9OGM - chains E and A of the 17 polymer chains in the assembly; structure by electron microscopy, 3.50 A resolution.

# Chain E
Protein: BG18 Fab light chain
Source organism: Homo sapiens
Notes: antibody fragment or engineered binder
Amino-acid sequence (214 residues; row label = number of the first residue in the row; note: 1 number in that range is skipped by the numbering (no residue carries it; nothing is unmodelled there); a row labelled like 95A-95B holds insertion residues (95A, then the next letters in order)):
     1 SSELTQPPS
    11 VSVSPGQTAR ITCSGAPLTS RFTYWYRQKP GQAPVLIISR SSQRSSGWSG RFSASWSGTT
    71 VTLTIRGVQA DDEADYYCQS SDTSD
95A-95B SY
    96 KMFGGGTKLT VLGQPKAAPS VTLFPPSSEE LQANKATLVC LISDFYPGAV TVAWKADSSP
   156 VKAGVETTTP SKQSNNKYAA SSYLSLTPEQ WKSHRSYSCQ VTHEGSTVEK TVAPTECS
Disordered / not traced: 1-2, 108-213
Cystine bridges: Cys23-Cys88
Residues lining bound ligands: N-acetylglucosamine (NAG; 2-acetamido-2-deoxy-beta-D-glucopyranose): Ser55, Ser56, Gly57, Ala64

# Chain A
Protein: Envelope glycoprotein gp160
Source organism: Human immunodeficiency virus 1
UniProtKB: chimeric construct of Q2N0S6, A0A6H1VGN1: residues 31-503 from Q2N0S6 (Q2N0S6_HV1) positions 30-504 (offset varies); residues 503-709 from A0A6H1VGN1 positions 509-706 (UniProt number = residue number - 3)
Amino-acid sequence (735 residues; numbered 29 to 755 plus 39 insertion-coded residues; 31 numbers in that range are skipped by the numbering (no residue carries them; nothing is unmodelled there); the number before each row is that of its first residue; a row labelled like 185A-185J holds insertion residues (185A, then the next letters in order)):
    29 TGAENLWVTV YYGVPVWKDA ETTLFCASDA KAYETEKHNV WATHACVPTD PNPQEIHLEN
    89 VIEEFNMWKN NMVEQMHEDI ISLWDQSLKP CVKLTPLCVT LQCTNVTNNI T
   148 DDMRGELKNC SFNMTTELRD KKQKVYSLFY RLDVVQIN
185A-185J ENQGNRSNNS
   188 NKEYRLINCN TSAITQACPK VSFEPIPIHY CAPAGFAILK CKDKKFNGTG PCPSVSTVQC
   248 THGIKPVVST QLLLNGSLAE EEVIIRSENI TNNAKNILVQ LNTPVQINCT RPNNNTVKSI
   308 RI
   312 GPGQAFYYTG DI
  323A I
   324 GDIRQAHCNV SKATWNETLG KVVKQLRKHF GNNTIIRFAQ SSGGDLEVTT HSFNCGGEFF
   384 YCNTSGLFNS TWISN
   400 TSVQGSNSTG SNDSITLPCR IKQIINMWQR IGQAMYAPPI QGVIRCVSNI TGLILTRDGG
   460 STNSTTETFR PGGGDMRDNW RSELYKYKVV KIEPLGVAPT RCKR
503A-503Z RVVGSHSGSGGSGSGGHAAVGIGAVS
504A-504B LG
   522 FLGAAGSTMG AASMTLTVQA RNLLSGIVQQ QSNLLRAPEP QQHLLKDTHW GIKQLQARVL
   582 AVEHYLRDQQ LLGIWGCSGK LICCTNVPWN SSWSNRDLSE IWDKMTWLQW DKEISNYTQI
   642 IYGLLEESQN QQEKNEQDLL ALDKWASLWN WFDITNWLWY IKIFIMIVGG LIGLSIVFAV
   702 LSVIHRVRGS GGSGLEVLFQ GPGSLEWSHP QFEKGGGSGG GSGGGSWSHP QFEK
Disordered / not traced: 29-32, 60-63, 148-151, 185A-185J, 400-409, 503A-503Z, 504A-504B, 538-571, 662-755
Cystine bridges: Cys54-Cys74, Cys119-Cys205, Cys126-Cys196, Cys131-Cys157, Cys218-Cys247, Cys228-Cys239, Cys296-Cys331, Cys378-Cys445, Cys385-Cys418, Cys501-Cys605, Cys598-Cys604
Glycans and other covalent adducts: N-acetylglucosamine (NAG) linked to Asn133, Asn137, Asn156, Asn160, Asn197, Asn234, Asn262, Asn295, Asn301, Asn339, Asn386, Asn392, Asn448; glycan linked to Asn276, Asn332
Differences from the reference sequence: expression tag (29-30, 710-755); conflict Ile90 (Thr89 in Q2N0S6), Glu106 (Thr105 in Q2N0S6), Ile271 (Met270 in Q2N0S6), Leu288 (Phe287 in Q2N0S6), Val304 (Arg303 in Q2N0S6), Tyr319 (Ala316 in Q2N0S6), Asn332 (Thr330 in Q2N0S6), Gln363 (Asn361 in Q2N0S6), Cys501 (Ala498 in Q2N0S6), Ser503Z (Phe516 in A0A6H1VGN1), Pro559 (Ile556 in A0A6H1VGN1), Pro561 (Ala558 in A0A6H1VGN1), Asp568 (Leu565 in A0A6H1VGN1), His570 (Val567 in A0A6H1VGN1), His585 (Arg582 in A0A6H1VGN1), Cys605 (Thr602 in A0A6H1VGN1), Asp618 (Asn615 in A0A6H1VGN1), Lys625 (Asn622 in A0A6H1VGN1), Thr676 (Ser673 in A0A6H1VGN1), Ser696 (Arg693 in A0A6H1VGN1); linker (503E-503R)

# How chain E and chain A interact
Residue-residue contacts (19; chain E residue first):
  Arg31(E) - Thr139(A)
  Phe32(E) - Ile138(A)  hydrophobic
  Phe32(E) - Thr139(A)
  Arg50(E) - Asn136(A)
  Gln53(E) - Asn136(A)  hydrogen bond (backbone-side chain)
  Gln53(E) - Asp325(A)  hydrogen bond (backbone-side chain)
  Gln53(E) - Ile326(A)  hydrogen bond (side chain-backbone)
  Gln53(E) - Arg327(A)
  Arg54(E) - Thr135(A)
  Arg54(E) - Asn136(A)
  Arg54(E) - Ile323(A)  hydrogen bond (side chain-backbone)
  Arg54(E) - Ile323A(A)  hydrogen bond (side chain-backbone)
  Arg54(E) - Gly324(A)  hydrogen bond (side chain-backbone)
  Arg54(E) - Ile326(A)
  Ser55(E) - Asn136(A)  hydrogen bond (backbone-backbone)
  Ser55(E) - Ile138(A)
  Ser56(E) - Asn137(A)
  Gly57(E) - Asn137(A)
  Trp66(E) - Ile138(A)
Also at the interface, not in a pair above, chain E (10 interface residues in all): Ser52

# Overview
10 residues of chain E face 11 of chain A across their interface, with 7 hydrogen bonds. Among the polar pairs
are Gln53(E)-Asn136(A), Gln53(E)-Asp325(A) and Gln53(E)-Ile326(A). Ligands of chain E: N-acetylglucosamine.
Chain E is BG18 Fab light chain (Homo sapiens) and chain A is Envelope glycoprotein gp160 (Human
immunodeficiency virus 1); the structure, BG505 MD39.3 Env gp151 MPER nanodisc in complex with 10E8, BG18 and
VRC01 Fabs (1x 10E8 ..., was determined by electron microscopy together with 9OGL from the same study.
